Entry 8G00 (electron microscopy, 3.40 A resolution); this record covers chains A and J of the 8 polymer chains in the assembly.

[Chain A]
Molecule: 39-nt DNA strand
Organism: Escherichia coli
Sequence (39 nucleotides; numbered 1 to 38 plus 12 insertion-coded residues; 11 numbers in that range are skipped by the numbering (no residue carries them; nothing is unmodelled there); the number before each row is that of its first residue; a row labelled like 13A-13L holds insertion residues (13A, then the next letters in order)):
     1 GGTCAGTACG TCC
13A-13L ATTAGCTCTTCG
    25 GAAGAGATTC AGAG
Unresolved in the structure: 1-8, 13A-13L

[Chain J]
Name: DNA-directed RNA polymerase subunit beta'
Organism: Escherichia coli
Reference sequence: C3SIA2 (C3SIA2_ECOLX); residue numbers follow UniProt; this construct covers 1-1407
Sequence (1434 residues; numbered 1 to 1434; the number before each row is that of its first residue):
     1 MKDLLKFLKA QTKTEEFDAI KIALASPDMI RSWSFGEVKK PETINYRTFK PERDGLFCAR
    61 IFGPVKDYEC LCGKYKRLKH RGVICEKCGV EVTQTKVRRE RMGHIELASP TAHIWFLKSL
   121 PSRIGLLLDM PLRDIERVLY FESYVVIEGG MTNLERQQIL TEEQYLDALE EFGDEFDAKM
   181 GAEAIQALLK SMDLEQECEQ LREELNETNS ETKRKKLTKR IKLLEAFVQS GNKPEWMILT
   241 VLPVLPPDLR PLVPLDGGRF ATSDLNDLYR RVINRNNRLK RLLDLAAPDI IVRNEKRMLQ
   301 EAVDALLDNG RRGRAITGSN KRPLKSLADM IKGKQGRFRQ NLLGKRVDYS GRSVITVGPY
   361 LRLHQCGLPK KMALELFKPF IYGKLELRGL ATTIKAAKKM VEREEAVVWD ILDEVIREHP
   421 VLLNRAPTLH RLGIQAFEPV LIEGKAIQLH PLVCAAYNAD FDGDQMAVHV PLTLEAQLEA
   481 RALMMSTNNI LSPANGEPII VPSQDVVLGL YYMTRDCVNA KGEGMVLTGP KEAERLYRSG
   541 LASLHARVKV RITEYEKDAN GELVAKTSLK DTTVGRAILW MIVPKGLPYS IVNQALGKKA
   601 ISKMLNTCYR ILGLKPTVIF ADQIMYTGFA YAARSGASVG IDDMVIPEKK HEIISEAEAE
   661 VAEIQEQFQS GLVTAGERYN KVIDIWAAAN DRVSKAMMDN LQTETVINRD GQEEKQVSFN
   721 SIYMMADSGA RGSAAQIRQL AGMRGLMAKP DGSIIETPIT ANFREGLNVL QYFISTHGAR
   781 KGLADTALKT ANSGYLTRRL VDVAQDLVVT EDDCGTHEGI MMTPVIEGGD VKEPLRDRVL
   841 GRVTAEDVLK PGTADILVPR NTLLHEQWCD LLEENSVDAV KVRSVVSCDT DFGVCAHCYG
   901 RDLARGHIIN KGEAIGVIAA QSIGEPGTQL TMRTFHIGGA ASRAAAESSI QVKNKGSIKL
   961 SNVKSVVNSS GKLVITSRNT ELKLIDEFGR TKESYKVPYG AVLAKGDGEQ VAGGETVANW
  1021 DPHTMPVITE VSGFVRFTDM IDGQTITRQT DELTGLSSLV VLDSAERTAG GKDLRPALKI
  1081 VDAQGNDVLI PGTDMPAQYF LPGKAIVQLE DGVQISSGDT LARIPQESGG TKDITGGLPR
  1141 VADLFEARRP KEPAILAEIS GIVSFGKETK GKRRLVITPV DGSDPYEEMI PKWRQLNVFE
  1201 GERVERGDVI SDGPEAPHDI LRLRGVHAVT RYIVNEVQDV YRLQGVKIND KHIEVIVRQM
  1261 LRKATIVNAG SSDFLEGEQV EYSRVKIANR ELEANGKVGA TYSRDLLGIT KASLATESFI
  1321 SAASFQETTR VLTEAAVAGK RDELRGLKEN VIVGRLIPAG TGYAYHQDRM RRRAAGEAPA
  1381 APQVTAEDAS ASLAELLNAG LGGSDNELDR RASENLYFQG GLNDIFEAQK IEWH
Unresolved in the structure: 1-15, 934-947, 1127-1133, 1374-1434
Differences from the reference sequence: expression tag (1408-1434)
Ion coordination: Mg2+: Asp-460, Asp-462, Asp-464 (shared with 1 residue of chain R)

[How chain A and chain J interact]
Pairs across the interface (17):
  DG10(A) / Arg-47(J)  hydrogen bond to the base
  DT11(A) / Arg-47(J)  base contact
  DT11(A) / Arg-53(J)  salt bridge to the phosphate
  DC12(A) / Lys-40(J)  salt bridge to the phosphate
  DG28(A) / Glu-1146(J)  phosphate contact
  DG28(A) / Arg-1148(J)  sugar contact
  DA29(A) / Glu-1146(J)  phosphate contact
  DA29(A) / Arg-1148(J)  phosphate contact
  DA29(A) / Lys-1311(J)  hydrogen bond to the phosphate
  DG30(A) / Lys-1311(J)  salt bridge to the phosphate
  DA31(A) / Leu-120(J)  phosphate contact
  DA31(A) / Pro-121(J)  sugar contact
  DA31(A) / Lys-219(J)  salt bridge to the phosphate
  DT32(A) / Leu-120(J)  phosphate contact
  DT33(A) / Arg-133(J)  salt bridge to the phosphate
  DA37(A) / Lys-1170(J)  phosphate contact
  DG38(A) / Lys-1170(J)  salt bridge to the phosphate
Other interface residues (no listed pair), chain A (13 interface residues in all): DC9, DC13
Other interface residues (no listed pair), chain J (16 interface residues in all): Ser-122, Pro-131, Leu-132, Arg-281, Lys-1167

[In short]
The interface between chain A and chain J involves 13 residues on one side and 16 on the other; the contacts
include 2 hydrogen bonds and 6 salt bridges. Polar contacts include DG10(A)/Arg-47(J), DA29(A)/Lys-1311(J) and
DT11(A)/Arg-53(J).
Here chain A is a 39-nt DNA strand and chain J is DNA-directed RNA polymerase subunit beta', both from
Escherichia coli. Entry 8G00 (Cryo-EM structure of 3DVA component 0 of Escherichia coli que-PEC (paused
elongation complex) RNA Polymerase minus ...) was determined by electron microscopy together with 8F3C, 8G1S,
8G2W, 8G4W, 8G7E and 8G8Z from the same study.
